7U0J - chains E and J of the 12 polymer chains in the assembly; structure by electron microscopy, 2.70 A resolution.

== Chain E ==
Protein: Histone H3.1
Organism: Homo sapiens
UniProt: P68431 (H31_HUMAN); residues 0-135 here correspond to UniProt positions 1-136 (UniProt number = residue number + 1)
Amino-acid sequence (136 residues; numbered 0 to 135; the number before each row is that of its first residue; numbering starts at 0):
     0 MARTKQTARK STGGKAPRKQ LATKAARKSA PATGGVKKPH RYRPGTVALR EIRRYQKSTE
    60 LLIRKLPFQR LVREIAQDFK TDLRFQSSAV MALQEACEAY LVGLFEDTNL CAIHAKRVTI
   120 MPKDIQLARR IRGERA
Disordered / not traced: 0-37, 135
Curated features (UniProtKB/Swiss-Prot):
  - modified residue: Arg2 (Asymmetric dimethylarginine), Thr3 (Phosphothreonine), Lys4 (Allysine), Gln5 (5-glutamyl dopamine), Thr6 (Phosphothreonine), Arg8 (Citrulline), Lys9 (N6,N6,N6-trimethyllysine), Ser10 (ADP-ribosylserine), Thr11 (Phosphothreonine), Lys14 (N6-(2-hydroxyisobutyryl)lysine), Arg17 (Asymmetric dimethylarginine), Lys18 (N6-(2-hydroxyisobutyryl)lysine), Lys23 (N6-(2-hydroxyisobutyryl)lysine), Arg26 (Citrulline), Lys27 (N6,N6,N6-trimethyllysine), Ser28 (ADP-ribosylserine), Lys36 (N6,N6,N6-trimethyllysine), Lys37 (N6-methyllysine), Tyr41 (Phosphotyrosine), Lys56 (N6,N6,N6-trimethyllysine) and 8 more in UniProt
  - lipidation: Lys18 (N6-decanoyllysine)

== Chain J ==
Molecule: 162-nt DNA strand
Sequence (162 nucleotides; row label = number of the first residue in the row):
     1 TGTCTTTATT CACAAGCTTG CACAATCCCT GCTGGACAAT TCTGAGTGAT GGCAGCTCCC
    61 ACCTTTCCTT CTTCCTTCAC TTAGACTACA TTTATTCAGC ATCTGTATTG TTGGAGTAAG
   121 TTCCATGTTA ATACTCACCA CTGAGGATAT GTTAATACCA CT
Disordered / not traced: 1-3, 153-162

== Chain E / chain J interface ==
Pairs across the interface - 22 pairs, chain E then chain J:
  Arg40(E) with DA149(J), sugar contact
  Tyr41(E) with DT148(J), sugar contact
  Arg42(E) with DT73(J), sugar contact; DC74(J), phosphate contact; DA149(J), hydrogen bond to the phosphate; DT150(J), salt bridge to the phosphate
  Thr45(E) with DA149(J), hydrogen bond to the phosphate
  Arg72(E) with DC56(J), salt bridge to the phosphate
  Arg83(E) with DG55(J), sugar contact; DC56(J), salt bridge to the phosphate
  Phe84(E) with DG55(J), phosphate contact; DC56(J), phosphate contact
  Gln85(E) with DG55(J), phosphate contact
  Ser86(E) with DG55(J), phosphate contact
  Arg116(E) with DT76(J), phosphate contact; DT77(J), phosphate contact
  Val117(E) with DC75(J), phosphate contact; DT76(J), hydrogen bond to the phosphate
  Thr118(E) with DC75(J), phosphate contact; DT76(J), hydrogen bond to the phosphate
  Met120(E) with DT76(J), phosphate contact; DT77(J), phosphate contact
Also at the interface, not in a pair above, chain E (17 interface residues in all): His39, Pro43, Arg63, Lys115
Also at the interface, not in a pair above, chain J (12 interface residues in all): DT65, DT66

== In short ==
The interface between chain E and chain J involves 17 residues on one side and 12 on the other; the contacts
include 4 hydrogen bonds and 3 salt bridges. Among the polar pairs are Arg42(E)-DA149(J), Thr45(E)-DA149(J)
and Val117(E)-DT76(J).
Chain E is Histone H3.1 (Homo sapiens) and chain J is a 162-nt DNA strand; the structure, Structure of 162bp
LIN28b nucleosome, was determined by electron microscopy together with 7U0G, 7U0I, 8DK5, 8SPS and 8SPU from
the same study.
